6Z13 - chains P and W of the 3 polymer chains in the assembly; structure by X-ray diffraction, 1.80 A resolution.

Chain P:
Molecule: bicyclic peptide 3C
Sequence (15 residues; each row starts with the number of its first residue):
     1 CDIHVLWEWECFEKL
Disulfide bonds: Cys1-Cys11
Glycans and other covalent adducts: amino group (NH2) linked to Leu15
Modified positions: Leu6 (norleucine; NLE)

Chain W:
Molecule: Vascular endothelial growth factor A
Organism: Homo sapiens
Reference sequence: P15692 (VEGFA_HUMAN); residues 13-107 here correspond to UniProt positions 39-133 (UniProt number = residue number + 26)
Sequence (95 residues; numbered 13 to 107; the number before each row is that of its first residue):
    13 EVVKFMDVYQRSYCHPIETLVDIFQEYPDEIEYIFKPSCVPLMRCGGCCN
    63 DEGLECVPTEESNITMQIMRIKPHQGQHIGEMSFLQHNKCECRPK
Disulfide bonds: Cys26-Cys68, Cys57-Cys102, Cys61-Cys104

Chain P / chain W interface:
Residue-residue contacts (17; chain P residue first):
  Ile3(P) - Asn62(W)  hydrogen bond (backbone-side chain)
  Ile3(P) - Asp63(W)
  Ile3(P) - Leu66(W)
  His4(P) - Tyr25(W)  hydrogen bond (backbone-side chain)
  His4(P) - Leu66(W)
  His4(P) - Cys104(W)
  Val5(P) - Tyr25(W)
  Val5(P) - Asn62(W)  hydrogen bond (backbone-side chain)
  Leu6(P) - Tyr21(W)
  Leu6(P) - Tyr25(W)  hydrogen bond (backbone-side chain)
  Trp7(P) - Met18(W)
  Trp7(P) - Tyr21(W)  hydrogen bond (backbone-side chain)
  Trp7(P) - Asn62(W)
  Trp9(P) - Phe17(W)  hydrophobic
  Trp9(P) - Met18(W)  hydrophobic
  Phe12(P) - Phe17(W)  hydrophobic
  Phe12(P) - Tyr21(W)  hydrophobic
Also at the interface, not in a pair above, chain P (9 interface residues in all): Asp2, Glu8
Also at the interface, not in a pair above, chain W (9 interface residues in all): Pro106

In short:
Chain P and chain W each contribute 9 residues to their interface; the contacts include 5 hydrogen bonds.
Polar contacts include Ile3(P)-Asn62(W), His4(P)-Tyr25(W) and Val5(P)-Asn62(W). Covalently linked amino group:
at Leu15(P).
Here chain P is bicyclic peptide 3C and chain W is Vascular endothelial growth factor A (Homo sapiens). Entry
6Z13 (VEGF-A 13:107 crystallized with 3C bicyclic peptide) was determined by X-ray diffraction, deposited
together with 6ZFL, 6ZBR, 6ZCD and 6Z3F.
